PDB entry 9F3R | electron microscopy, 4.30 A resolution (low resolution: residue-level contacts below are approximate; hydrogen-bond / salt-bridge calls are withheld) | chains S and A of the 14 polymer chains in the assembly

Chain S:
Protein: Microtubule-associated protein RP/EB family member 3
Source organism: Homo sapiens
UniProtKB: Q9UPY8 (MARE3_HUMAN); residues 1-131 here = UniProt positions 1-131
Chain sequence (131 residues; row label = number of the first residue in the row):
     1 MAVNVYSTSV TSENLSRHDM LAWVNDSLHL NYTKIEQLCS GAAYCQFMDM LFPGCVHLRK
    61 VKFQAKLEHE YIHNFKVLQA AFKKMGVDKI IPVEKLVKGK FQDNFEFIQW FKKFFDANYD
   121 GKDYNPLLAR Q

Chain A:
Protein: Detyrosinated tubulin alpha-1B chain
Source organism: Homo sapiens
UniProtKB: P68363 (TBA1B_HUMAN); residue numbers follow UniProt; this construct covers 1-37, 47-441
Chain sequence (453 residues; each row starts with the number of its first residue; note: 6 numbers in that range are skipped by the numbering (no residue carries them; nothing is unmodelled there); a row labelled like 37A-37E holds insertion residues (37A, then the next letters in order)):
     1 MRECISIHVG QAGVQIGNAC WELYCLEHGI QPDGQMP
37A-37E SDKTI
    40 HHH
42A-42M HHHGGGHHHFNTF
    47 DSFNTFFSET GAGKHVPRAV FVDLEPTVID EVRTGTYRQL FHPEQLITGK EDAANNYARG
   107 HYTIGKEIID LVLDRIRKLA DQCTGLQGFL VFHSFGGGTG SGFTSLLMER LSVDYGKKSK
   167 LEFSIYPAPQ VSTAVVEPYN SILTTHTTLE HSDCAFMVDN EAIYDICRRN LDIERPTYTN
   227 LNRLISQIVS SITASLRFDG ALNVDLTQFQ TNLVPYPRIH FPLATYAPVI SAEKAYHEQL
   287 SVAEITNACF EPANQMVKCD PRHGKYMACC LLYRGDVVPK DVNAAIATIK TKRSIQFVDW
   347 CPTGFKVGIN YQPPTVVPGG DLAKVQRAVC MLSNTTAIAE AWARLDHKFD LMYAKRAFVH
   407 WYVGEGMEEG EFSEAREDMA ALEKDYEEVG VDSVE
Unresolved in the structure: 37A-37E, 42A-42M
Differences from the reference sequence: linker (40-42, 42A-42M); engineered mutation Gln254 (Glu in P68363)
Ion coordination: Mg2+: Glu71 (together with GTP)
Ligand contacts:
  - GTP (guanosine-5'-triphosphate), molecule 1: Gly10, Gln11, Ala12, Gln15, Glu71, Asp98, Ala99, Ala100, Asn101, Ser140, Gly142, Gly143, Gly144, Thr145, Ile171, Thr179, Glu183, Asn206, Tyr224, Asn228, Ile231
  - GTP, molecule 2: Ala247, Asn249, Gln254
Swiss-Prot annotation at these positions:
  - motif: Met1 to Cys4 (MREC motif)
  - binding site (GTP): Gly10, Gln11, Ala12, Gln15, Glu71, Ala99, Ser140, Gly143, Gly144, Thr145, Gly146, Thr179, Glu183, Asn206, Tyr224, Asn228, Leu252
  - modified residue: Lys37C (N6,N6,N6-trimethyllysine), Ser48 (Phosphoserine), Ser232 (Phosphoserine), Tyr282 (3'-nitrotyrosine), Arg339 (Omega-N-methylarginine), Ser439 (Phosphoserine)
  - binding site (Mg(2+)): Glu71
  - cross-link (Glycyl lysine isopeptide (Lys-Gly)): Lys326 (interchain with G-Cter in ubiquitin), Lys370 (interchain with G-Cter in ubiquitin)
Reported in the primary citation:
  - mutagenesis - E254Q: abolished catalytic activity on GTP

How chain S and chain A interact:
Residue-residue contacts (14):
  Arg59(S) - Val440(A)
  Arg59(S) - Glu441(A)
  Lys60(S) - Asp345(A)
  Lys60(S) - Asp438(A)
  Ile72(S) - Thr337(A)
  Lys76(S) - Lys336(A)
  Lys76(S) - Lys338(A)
  Lys76(S) - Ile341(A)
  Lys76(S) - Gln342(A)
  Gln79(S) - Arg339(A)
  Ala80(S) - Gln342(A)
  Ile90(S) - Arg339(A)
  Val93(S) - Thr337(A)
  Glu94(S) - Thr337(A)
Interface residues without a listed pair, chain S (10 interface residues in all): His57
Interface residues without a listed pair, chain A (11 interface residues in all): Thr334

Overview:
The interface between chain S and chain A involves 10 residues on one side and 11 on the other. Bound to chain
A: GTP. Curated annotation (UniProt) lists 17 GTP-binding residues and Mg2+-binding residue Glu71(A) on chain
A. The paper reports that E254Q of chain A abolishes catalytic activity on GTP.
Here chain S is Microtubule-associated protein RP/EB family member 3 and chain A is Detyrosinated tubulin
alpha-1B chain, both from Homo sapiens. Entry 9F3R (13pf E254Q microtubule from recombinant human tubulin
decorated with EB3) was determined by electron microscopy (same publication as 9F3B, 9F3H and 9F3S).
